PDB entry 7SFS | electron microscopy, 2.76 A resolution | chains P and X of the 24 polymer chains in the assembly

Chain P (and X):
Protein: Gene 7 protein
Source organism: Shigella phage Sf6
Notes: chain X of this document is another copy of the same molecule, construct and numbering; everything in this record applies to it too
UniProt: Q716G8 (Q716G8_BPSFV); residue numbers follow UniProt; this construct covers 1-160
Sequence (160 residues; row label = number of the first residue in the row):
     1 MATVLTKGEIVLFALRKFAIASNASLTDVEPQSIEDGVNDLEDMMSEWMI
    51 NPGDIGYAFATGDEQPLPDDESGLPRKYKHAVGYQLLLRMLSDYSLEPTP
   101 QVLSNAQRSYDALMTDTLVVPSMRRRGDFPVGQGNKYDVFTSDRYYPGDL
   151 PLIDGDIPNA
Disordered / not traced: 151-160

Chain P / chain X interface:
Pairs across the interface (41; chain P residue first):
  M1(P) - N39(X)
  M1(P) - E42(X)
  M1(P) - A60(X)
  M1(P) - G62(X)
  M1(P) - D63(X)
  M1(P) - E64(X)
  M1(P) - Q65(X)
  M1(P) - P66(X)
  A2(P) - G62(X)
  F13(P) - D40(X)
  R16(P) - D36(X)  salt bridge
  R16(P) - D40(X)  salt bridge
  R16(P) - D93(X)  salt bridge
  K17(P) - D40(X)  salt bridge
  K17(P) - R89(X)
  K17(P) - S92(X)  hydrogen bond (backbone-side chain)
  K17(P) - D93(X)  salt bridge
  A19(P) - D93(X)
  N23(P) - Q32(X)
  R76(P) - D43(X)  salt bridge
  R76(P) - S46(X)
  K77(P) - S46(X)
  K77(P) - E47(X)
  K77(P) - I50(X)
  K79(P) - D43(X)  salt bridge
  H80(P) - D40(X)
  H80(P) - D43(X)
  H80(P) - M44(X)
  H80(P) - E47(X)
  H80(P) - R89(X)
  Y84(P) - R89(X)
  T99(P) - E97(X)  hydrogen bond
  P100(P) - E97(X)
  Q101(P) - E97(X)
  Q101(P) - P98(X)
  N105(P) - L88(X)
  N105(P) - R89(X)
  S109(P) - E47(X)
  S109(P) - R89(X)  hydrogen bond
  A112(P) - I50(X)
  D116(P) - I50(X)
Interface residues without a listed pair, chain P (25 interface residues in all): T3, F18, A81, V102, R108, T115
Interface residues without a listed pair, chain X (25 interface residues in all): N51, L103, Y110

Overview:
The chain P/chain X interface involves 25 residues from each chain, with 3 hydrogen bonds and 7 salt bridges.
Polar pairs include R16(P)-D36(X), R16(P)-D40(X) and R16(P)-D93(X).
Both chains are Gene 7 protein (Shigella phage Sf6). Entry 7SFS (In situ cryo-EM structure of bacteriophage
Sf6 portal:gp7 complex at 2.7A resolution) was determined by electron microscopy, deposited together with
7UKJ, 7SPU, 7SG7 and 7SP4.
